6TWH - chains B and F of the 6 polymer chains in the assembly; structure by X-ray diffraction, 2.68 A resolution.

[Chain B (and F)]
Molecule: Hemagglutinin HA2
From: Influenza A virus (A/harbour seal/Germany/1/2014(H10N7))
Notes: chain F of this document is another copy of the same molecule, construct and numbering; everything in this record applies to it too
UniProtKB: A0A0A7HR51 (A0A0A7HR51_9INFA); residues 1-176 here correspond to UniProt positions 333-508 (UniProt number = residue number + 332)
Sequence (177 residues; numbered 1 to 177; the number before each row is that of its first residue):
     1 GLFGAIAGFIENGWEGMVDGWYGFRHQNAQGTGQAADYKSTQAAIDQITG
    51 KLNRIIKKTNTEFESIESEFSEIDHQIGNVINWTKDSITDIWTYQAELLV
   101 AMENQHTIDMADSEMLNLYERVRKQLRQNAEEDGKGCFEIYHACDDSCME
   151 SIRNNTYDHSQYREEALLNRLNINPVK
Unresolved in the structure: 173-177
Construct notes: expression tag (177)
Disulfide bonds: C144-C148
Covalent attachments: N-acetylglucosamine (NAG) linked to N82
Metal / ion sites: Ca2+: N79 (together with N-acetylglucosamine) (shared with 1 residue of chain E; E64(F) of chain F)

[Interface between chain B and chain F]
Contacting residue pairs - 53 pairs, chain B then chain F:
  G1(B) - N117(F)  hydrogen bond (backbone-side chain)
  L2(B) - F3(F)
  L2(B) - M110(F)  hydrophobic
  L2(B) - S113(F)
  L2(B) - N117(F)
  F3(B) - F3(F)  hydrophobic
  F3(B) - N117(F)
  G4(B) - N117(F)
  F9(B) - K124(F)
  Q76(B) - I77(F)
  I77(B) - I77(F)  hydrophobic
  N79(B) - E64(F)
  N79(B) - I66(F)
  V80(B) - I77(F)  hydrophobic
  V80(B) - I81(F)  hydrophobic
  W83(B) - F63(F)
  W83(B) - E64(F)
  W83(B) - I66(F)  hydrophobic
  W83(B) - T84(F)
  W83(B) - K85(F)
  T84(B) - T84(F)
  D86(B) - T61(F)
  D86(B) - F63(F)
  S87(B) - F63(F)
  S87(B) - I88(F)
  D90(B) - T59(F)  hydrogen bond
  D90(B) - T61(F)  hydrogen bond
  D90(B) - F63(F)
  I91(B) - I88(F)  hydrophobic
  I91(B) - I91(F)  hydrophobic
  I91(B) - W92(F)
  Y94(B) - W92(F)  hydrophobic
  Y94(B) - Q95(F)
  Y94(B) - L99(F)
  Q95(B) - Q95(F)
  L98(B) - R54(F)
  L98(B) - Q95(F)
  L98(B) - L99(F)  hydrophobic
  M102(B) - M102(F)  hydrophobic
  Y119(B) - K124(F)
  E131(B) - R127(F)  salt bridge
  E131(B) - Q128(F)
  E131(B) - R163(F)  salt bridge
  E132(B) - R123(F)  salt bridge
  E132(B) - K124(F)
  E132(B) - R127(F)
  G134(B) - K124(F)
  E139(B) - R127(F)  salt bridge
  Y141(B) - R127(F)  hydrogen bond
  Y141(B) - R163(F)
  R170(B) - Q128(F)
  R170(B) - R163(F)  hydrogen bond (backbone-side chain)
  L171(B) - L171(F)  hydrophobic
Interface residues without a listed pair, chain B (30 interface residues in all): A101, Q105, D133
Interface residues without a listed pair, chain F (32 interface residues in all): E62, I73, H106, D109, E114, L167

[In short]
30 residues of chain B and 32 residues of chain F are in contact, with 5 hydrogen bonds and 4 salt bridges.
Polar pairs include E131(B)-R127(F), E131(B)-R163(F) and E132(B)-R123(F). Covalently linked
N-acetylglucosamine: at N82(B).
Both chains are Hemagglutinin HA2 (Influenza A virus (A/harbour seal/Germany/1/2014(H10N7))). Entry 6TWH
(Crystal structure of the haemagglutinin mutant (Gln226Leu, Gly228Ser) from an H10N7 seal influenza virus
isolated in ...) was determined by X-ray diffraction, deposited together with 6TJW, 6TJY, 6TVA, 6TVB, 6TVC,
6TVD and 9 further entries.
